Entry 6ZP6 (X-ray diffraction, 2.80 A resolution); this record covers chains N and a of the 28 polymer chains in the assembly.

Chain N:
Name: Proteasome subunit beta type-1
Organism: Saccharomyces cerevisiae S288C
Notes: EC 3.4.25.1
Reference sequence: P38624 (PSB1_YEAST); residues 1-196 here correspond to UniProt positions 20-215 (UniProt number = residue number + 19)
Sequence (196 residues; numbered 1 to 196; the number before each row is that of its first residue):
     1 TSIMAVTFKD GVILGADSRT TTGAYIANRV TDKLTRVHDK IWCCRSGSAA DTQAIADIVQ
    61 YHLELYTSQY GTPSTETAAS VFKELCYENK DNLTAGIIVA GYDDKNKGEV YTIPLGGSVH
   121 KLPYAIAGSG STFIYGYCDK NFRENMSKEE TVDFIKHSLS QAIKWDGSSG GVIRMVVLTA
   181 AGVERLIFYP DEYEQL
Curated features (UniProtKB/Swiss-Prot):
  - active site: Thr1 (Nucleophile)
Ion coordination: Mg2+: Ile163, Ser169

Chain a:
Name: Proteasome subunit beta type-7
Organism: Saccharomyces cerevisiae S288C
Notes: EC 3.4.25.1
Reference sequence: P30657 (PSB7_YEAST); residues -12 to 233 here correspond to UniProt positions 21-266 (UniProt number = residue number + 33)
Sequence (246 residues; each row starts with the number of its first residue; numbers below 1 keep their minus sign (Thr-12 is residue -12)):
   -12 TQIANAGASP MVNTQQPIVT GTSVISMKYD NGVIIAADNL GSYGSLLRFN GVERLIPVGD
    48 NTVVGISGDI SDMQHIERLL KDLVTENAYD NPLADAEEAL EPSYIFEYLA TVMYQRRSKM
   108 NPLWNAIIVA GVQSNGDQFL RYVNLLGVTY SSPTLATGFG AHMANPLLRK VVDRESDIPK
   168 TTVQVAEEAI VNAMRVLYYR DARSSRNFSL AIIDKNTGLT FKKNLQVENM KWDFAKDIKG
   228 YGTQKI
Not modelled in the structure: -12 to 0, 233

Chain N / chain a interface:
Pairs across the interface - 61 pairs, chain N then chain a:
  Arg19(N) with Ala189(a)
  Thr21(N) with Ala189(a)
  Ala24(N) with Phe146(a); Arg187(a); Asp188(a); Ala189(a), hydrogen bond (backbone-backbone); Arg190(a)
  Tyr25(N) with Phe146(a); Arg187(a)
  Ile26(N) with Tyr186(a); Arg187(a), hydrogen bond (backbone-backbone); Asp188(a); Ala189(a)
  Ala27(N) with Arg187(a), hydrogen bond (backbone-side chain)
  Asn28(N) with Arg187(a)
  Arg29(N) with Tyr186(a); Arg187(a); Lys218(a), hydrogen bond (side chain-backbone); Trp219(a); Phe221(a)
  Val30(N) with Phe221(a), hydrophobic; Ala222(a), hydrophobic; Ile225(a), hydrophobic
  Asp32(N) with Lys226(a); Gly227(a), hydrogen bond (side chain-backbone); Gln231(a)
  Leu34(N) with Gln231(a)
  Thr35(N) with Tyr228(a); Gln231(a)
  Arg36(N) with Gln231(a), hydrogen bond (backbone-side chain)
  Trp42(N) with Gln231(a)
  Arg45(N) with Tyr228(a)
  Gln53(N) with Tyr228(a), hydrogen bond (backbone-side chain)
  Ala56(N) with Tyr228(a)
  Asp57(N) with Tyr228(a), hydrogen bond
  Phe133(N) with Leu33(a), hydrophobic
  Lys164(N) with Leu34(a)
  Trp165(N) with Ser32(a); Leu33(a); Leu34(a), hydrogen bond (backbone-backbone); Arg35(a)
  Asp166(N) with Ser32(a)
  Gly167(N) with Ser32(a), hydrogen bond (backbone-backbone); Leu34(a); Ala189(a)
  Gly171(N) with Trp219(a)
  Val172(N) with Trp219(a), hydrophobic; Ala222(a), hydrophobic
  Arg174(N) with Ala222(a), hydrogen bond (side chain-backbone); Ile225(a)
  Arg185(N) with Lys226(a); Gln231(a)
  Ile187(N) with Ala222(a), hydrophobic; Lys223(a)
  Tyr189(N) with Trp219(a); Asp220(a); Lys223(a)
  Pro190(N) with Trp219(a)
  Asp191(N) with Arg193(a), salt bridge
  Glu194(N) with Tyr185(a), hydrogen bond; Arg193(a), salt bridge
Also at the interface, not in a pair above, chain N (34 interface residues in all): Ile163, Ser168
Also at the interface, not in a pair above, chain a (26 interface residues in all): Asn37, Met150, Met217

In short:
Chain N and chain a form an interface of 34 and 26 residues respectively, with 12 hydrogen bonds and 2 salt
bridges. Polar pairs include Asp191(N)-Arg193(a), Glu194(N)-Arg193(a) and Ala27(N)-Arg187(a). Ile163(N) and
Ser169(N) coordinate Mg2+. Curated annotation (UniProt) lists active-site residue Thr1(N) on chain N.
Here chain N is Proteasome subunit beta type-1 and chain a is Proteasome subunit beta type-7, both from
Saccharomyces cerevisiae S288C. Entry 6ZP6 (Yeast 20S proteasome in complex with glidobactin-like natural
product HB334) was determined by X-ray diffraction together with 6ZOU and 6ZP8 from the same study.
